Entry 6FPH (X-ray diffraction, 2.00 A resolution); this record covers chain A.

[Chain A]
Protein: Kynurenine 3-monooxygenase
Organism: Pseudomonas fluorescens
Notes: EC 1.14.13.9
UniProtKB: Q84HF5 (KMO_PSEFL); residues 1-460 here correspond to UniProt positions 2-461 (UniProt number = residue number + 1)
Chain sequence (460 residues; each row starts with the number of its first residue):
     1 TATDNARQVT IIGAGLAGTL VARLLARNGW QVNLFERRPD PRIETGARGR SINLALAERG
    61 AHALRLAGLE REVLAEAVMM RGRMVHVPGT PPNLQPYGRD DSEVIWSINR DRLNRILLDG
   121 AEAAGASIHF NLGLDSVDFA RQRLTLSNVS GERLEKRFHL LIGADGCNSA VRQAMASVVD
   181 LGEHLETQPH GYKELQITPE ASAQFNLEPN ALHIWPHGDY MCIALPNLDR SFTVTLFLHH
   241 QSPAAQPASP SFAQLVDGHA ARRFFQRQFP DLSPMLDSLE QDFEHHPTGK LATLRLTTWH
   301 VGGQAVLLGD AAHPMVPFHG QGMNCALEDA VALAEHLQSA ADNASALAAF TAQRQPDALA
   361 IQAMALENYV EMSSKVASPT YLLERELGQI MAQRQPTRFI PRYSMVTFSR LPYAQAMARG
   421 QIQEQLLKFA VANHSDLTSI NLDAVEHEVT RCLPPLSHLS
Not modelled in the structure: 1-6, 49, 244-248, 375-378, 456-460
Sequence notes: engineered mutation S251 (Cys252 in Q84HF5), S460 (Cys461 in Q84HF5)
Curated features (UniProtKB/Swiss-Prot):
  - binding site (FAD): L16, A17, E36 to R38, A55, R110, L134, D310, M323, N324
  - binding site (L-kynurenine): R83, Y97, N368, Y403
Residues lining bound ligands:
  - E1W (6-chloranyl-5,7-dimethyl-4-(1H-1,2,3,4-tetrazol-5-ylmethyl)-1,4-benzoxazin-3-one): A55, R83, Y97, I105, L212, I214, M221, I223, F237, P317, F318, H319, G320, N368, M372, Y403
  - FAD (flavin-adenine dinucleotide): I12, G13, A14, G15, L16, A17, G18, F35, E36, R37, R38, L54, A55, R110, L132, G133, L134, A164, D165, G166, A170, Y192, F237, L291, L308, G309, D310, P317, G320, Q321, G322, M323, N324, A326
What the authors report for this chain:
  - conformationally variable residues (side-chain flip): R83
  - binding site for E1W: R83

[Overview]
Chain A binds flavin-adenine dinucleotide and compound E1W. Curated annotation (UniProt) lists 11 FAD-binding
residues and 4 L-kynurenine-binding residues. The paper reports a binding site for E1W at R83; conformational
variability at R83.
Chain A is Kynurenine 3-monooxygenase (Pseudomonas fluorescens); the structure, The crystal structure of
P.fluorescens Kynurenine 3-monooxygenase (KMO) in complex with competitive inhibitor No. 1h, was determined by
X-ray diffraction together with 6FOX, 6FOY, 6FOZ, 6FP0 and 6FP1 from the same study.
